PDB entry 7K5Q | X-ray diffraction, 2.00 A resolution | chains P and A of the 3 polymer chains in the assembly

[Chain P]
Molecule: 10-nt DNA strand
Sequence (10 nucleotides; row label = number of the first residue in the row):
     1 GCGATCACGT

[Chain A]
Name: DNA polymerase I
Source organism: Geobacillus stearothermophilus
Notes: EC 2.7.7.7
Reference sequence: E1C9K5 (E1C9K5_GEOSE); residues 297-876 here correspond to UniProt positions 1-580 (UniProt number = residue number - 296)
Sequence (580 residues; row label = number of the first residue in the row):
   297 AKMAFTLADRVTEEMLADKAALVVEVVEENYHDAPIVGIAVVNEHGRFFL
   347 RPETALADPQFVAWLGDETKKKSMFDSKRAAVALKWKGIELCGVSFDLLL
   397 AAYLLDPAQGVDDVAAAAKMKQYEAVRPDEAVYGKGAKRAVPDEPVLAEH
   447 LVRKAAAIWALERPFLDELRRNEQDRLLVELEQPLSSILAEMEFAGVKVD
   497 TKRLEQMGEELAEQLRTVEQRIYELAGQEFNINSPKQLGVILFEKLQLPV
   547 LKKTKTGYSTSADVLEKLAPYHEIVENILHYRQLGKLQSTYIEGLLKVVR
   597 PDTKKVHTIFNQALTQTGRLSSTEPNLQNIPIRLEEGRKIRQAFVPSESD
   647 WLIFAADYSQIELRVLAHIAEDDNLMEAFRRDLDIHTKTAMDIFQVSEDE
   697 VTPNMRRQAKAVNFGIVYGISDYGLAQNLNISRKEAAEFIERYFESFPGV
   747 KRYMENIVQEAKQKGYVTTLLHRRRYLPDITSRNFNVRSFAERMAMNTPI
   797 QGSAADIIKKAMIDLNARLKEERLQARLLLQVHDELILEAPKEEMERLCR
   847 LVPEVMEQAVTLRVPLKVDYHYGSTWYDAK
Not modelled in the structure: 297-299
Sequence notes: variant Thr550 (Ser254 in E1C9K5)
Residues lining bound ligands: 2'-deoxyadenosine 5'-triphosphate (DTP): Pro627, Ile628, Arg629, Tyr714, His829, Asp830
Reported in the primary citation:
  - binding site for the 16-nt DNA strand: Tyr719
  - mutagenesis - Y714S/Y719S: decreased catalytic activity (primer-extension assay)

[How chain P and chain A interact]
Residue-residue contacts - 26 pairs, chain P then chain A:
  DG1(P) - Ala433(A)  phosphate contact
  DC2(P) - Gly432(A)  phosphate contact
  DC2(P) - Ala433(A)  hydrogen bond to the phosphate
  DC6(P) - Thr550(A)  hydrogen bond to the phosphate
  DC6(P) - Lys551(A)  salt bridge to the phosphate
  DC6(P) - Thr552(A)  hydrogen bond to the phosphate
  DA7(P) - Ser555(A)  phosphate contact
  DA7(P) - Thr556(A)  hydrogen bond to the phosphate
  DA7(P) - Ser557(A)  phosphate contact
  DA7(P) - Arg578(A)  hydrogen bond to the phosphate
  DC8(P) - Ser557(A)  phosphate contact
  DC8(P) - Ala558(A)  hydrogen bond to the phosphate
  DC8(P) - Arg578(A)  salt bridge to the phosphate
  DC8(P) - Lys582(A)  hydrogen bond to the base
  DG9(P) - Gln579(A)  hydrogen bond to the phosphate
  DG9(P) - Lys582(A)  sugar contact
  DG9(P) - Tyr587(A)  sugar contact
  DG9(P) - Asn625(A)  hydrogen bond to the base
  DG9(P) - Pro627(A)  phosphate contact
  DG9(P) - Ile628(A)  phosphate contact
  DT10(P) - Gln624(A)  sugar contact
  DT10(P) - Asn625(A)  sugar contact
  DT10(P) - Ile626(A)  sugar contact
  DT10(P) - Pro627(A)  phosphate contact
  DT10(P) - Ile628(A)  hydrogen bond to the phosphate
  DT10(P) - Arg629(A)  salt bridge to the phosphate
Also at the interface, not in a pair above, chain P (9 interface residues in all): DG3, DT5
Also at the interface, not in a pair above, chain A (22 interface residues in all): Lys431, Pro531, Tyr554

[In short]
The interface between chain P and chain A involves 9 residues on one side and 22 on the other, with 10
hydrogen bonds and 3 salt bridges. Polar contacts include DC8(P)-Lys582(A), DG9(P)-Asn625(A) and
DC2(P)-Ala433(A). The paper reports a binding site for the 16-nt DNA strand at Tyr719(A); Y714S/Y719S of chain
A reduce catalytic activity (primer-extension assay).
Here chain P is a 10-nt DNA strand and chain A is DNA polymerase I (Geobacillus stearothermophilus). Entry
7K5Q (Bst DNA polymerase I time-resolved structure, 8 min post dATP addition) was determined by X-ray
diffraction (same publication as 7K5O, 7K5P, 7K5R, 7K5S, 7K5T and 7K5U).
